Entry 5S51 (X-ray diffraction, 2.40 A resolution); this record covers chains C and D of the 6 polymer chains in the assembly.

== Chain C ==
Name: Tubulin alpha-1B chain
Source organism: Bos taurus
UniProtKB: P81947 (TBA1B_BOVIN); numbering as in UniProt (aligned over 1-451)
Sequence (451 residues; row label = number of the first residue in the row):
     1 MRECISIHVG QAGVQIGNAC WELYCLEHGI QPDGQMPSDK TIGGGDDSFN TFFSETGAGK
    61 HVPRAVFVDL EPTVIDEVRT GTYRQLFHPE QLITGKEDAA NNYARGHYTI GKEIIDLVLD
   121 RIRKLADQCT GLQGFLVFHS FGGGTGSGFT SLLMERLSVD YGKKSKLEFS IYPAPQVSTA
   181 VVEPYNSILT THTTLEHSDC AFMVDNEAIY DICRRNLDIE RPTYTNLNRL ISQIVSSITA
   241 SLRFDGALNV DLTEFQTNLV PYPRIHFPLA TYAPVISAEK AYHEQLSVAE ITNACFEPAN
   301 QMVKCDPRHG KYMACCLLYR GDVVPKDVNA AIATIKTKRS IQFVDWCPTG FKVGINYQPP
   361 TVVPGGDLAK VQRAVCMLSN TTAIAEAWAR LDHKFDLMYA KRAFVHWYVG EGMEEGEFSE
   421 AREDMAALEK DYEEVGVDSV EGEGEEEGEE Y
Unresolved in the structure: 441-451
Bound ions: Ca2+ site 1: Asp-39, Thr-41, Gly-44, Glu-55; Ca2+ site 2: Glu-284 (shared with 1 residue of chain B)
Small-molecule neighbours: GTP: Gly-10, Gln-11, Ala-12, Gln-15, Ile-16, Asp-69, Glu-71, Asp-98, Ala-99, Ala-100, Asn-101, Ser-140, Gly-142, Gly-143, Gly-144, Thr-145, Gly-146, Ile-171, Pro-173, Val-177, Ser-178, Thr-179, Glu-183, Asn-206, Tyr-224, Leu-227, Asn-228, Ile-231

== Chain D ==
Name: Tubulin beta-2B chain
Source organism: Bos taurus
UniProtKB: Q6B856 (TBB2B_BOVIN); the author numbering skips numbers that UniProt does not, so the offset changes along the chain: 1-42 = UniProt 1-42; 45-360 = UniProt 43-358; 369-455 = UniProt 359-445
Sequence (445 residues; each row starts with the number of its first residue; note: 10 numbers in that range are skipped by the numbering (no residue carries them; nothing is unmodelled there)):
     1 MREIVHIQAG QCGNQIGAKF WEVISDEHGI DPTGSYHGDS DL
    45 QLERINVYYN EATGNKYVPR AILVDLEPGT MDSVRSGPFG QIFRPDNFVF GQSGAGNNWA
   105 KGHYTEGAEL VDSVLDVVRK ESESCDCLQG FQLTHSLGGG TGSGMGTLLI SKIREEYPDR
   165 IMNTFSVMPS PKVSDTVVEP YNATLSVHQL VENTDETYCI DNEALYDICF RTLKLTTPTY
   225 GDLNHLVSAT MSGVTTCLRF PGQLNADLRK LAVNMVPFPR LHFFMPGFAP LTSRGSQQYR
   285 ALTVPELTQQ MFDSKNMMAA CDPRHGRYLT VAAIFRGRMS MKEVDEQMLN VQNKNSSYFV
   345 EWIPNNVKTA VCDIPP
   369 RGLKMSATFI GNSTAIQELF KRISEQFTAM FRRKAFLHWY TGEGMDEMEF TEAESNMNDL
   429 VSEYQQYQDA TADEQGEFEE EEGEDEA
Unresolved in the structure: 442-455
UniProt features mapped onto this chain:
  - motif: Met-1 to Ile-4 (MREI motif)
  - binding site (GTP): Gln-11, Glu-71, Ser-140, Gly-144, Thr-145, Gly-146, Asn-206, Asn-228
  - binding site (Mg(2+)): Glu-71
  - modified residue: Ser-40 (Phosphoserine), Thr-57 (Phosphothreonine), Lys-60 (N6-acetyllysine), Ser-174 (Phosphoserine), Thr-287 (Phosphothreonine), Thr-292 (Phosphothreonine), Arg-320 (Omega-N-methylarginine), Glu-448 (5-glutamyl polyglutamate)
  - cross-link (Glycyl lysine isopeptide (Lys-Gly)): Lys-60 (interchain with G-Cter in ubiquitin), Lys-326 (interchain with G-Cter in ubiquitin)
Bound ions: Mg2+: Gln-11 (together with GDP)
Small-molecule neighbours: GDP (guanosine-5'-diphosphate): Gly-10, Gln-11, Cys-12, Gln-15, Ile-16, Ala-99, Asn-101, Ser-140, Gly-142, Gly-143, Gly-144, Thr-145, Gly-146, Val-171, Pro-173, Val-177, Ser-178, Glu-183, Asn-206, Leu-209, Tyr-224, Leu-227, Asn-228

== Interface between chain C and chain D ==
Contacting residue pairs - 53 pairs, chain C then chain D:
  Gln-11(C) / Gln-247(D)  hydrogen bond
  Lys-96(C) / Arg-2(D)
  Lys-96(C) / Asp-130(D)  salt bridge
  Glu-97(C) / Arg-2(D)  salt bridge
  Glu-97(C) / Cys-131(D)
  Glu-97(C) / Arg-164(D)  salt bridge
  Glu-97(C) / Arg-253(D)  salt bridge
  Asp-98(C) / Asp-251(D)
  Asp-98(C) / Lys-254(D)  salt bridge
  Ala-100(C) / Arg-253(D)
  Ala-100(C) / Lys-254(D)
  Ala-100(C) / Val-257(D)
  Asn-101(C) / Lys-254(D)
  Arg-105(C) / Arg-253(D)
  Pro-175(C) / Asn-349(D)
  Ser-178(C) / Lys-352(D)  hydrogen bond
  Thr-179(C) / Gln-247(D)
  Thr-179(C) / Leu-248(D)
  Thr-179(C) / Asn-258(D)  hydrogen bond (backbone-side chain)
  Ala-180(C) / Asn-258(D)
  Val-181(C) / Asn-258(D)  hydrogen bond (backbone-side chain)
  Val-181(C) / Ile-347(D)  hydrophobic
  Val-181(C) / Pro-348(D)
  Val-181(C) / Asn-349(D)
  Glu-220(C) / Lys-326(D)
  Arg-221(C) / Met-325(D)
  Arg-221(C) / Asp-329(D)  salt bridge
  Tyr-224(C) / Gln-247(D)
  Lys-394(C) / Asn-349(D)  hydrogen bond
  Leu-397(C) / Trp-346(D)
  Leu-397(C) / Pro-348(D)  hydrophobic
  Leu-397(C) / Ala-440(D)  hydrophobic
  Met-398(C) / Trp-346(D)  hydrogen bond (backbone-backbone)
  Met-398(C) / Pro-348(D)
  Lys-401(C) / Phe-262(D)
  Lys-401(C) / Trp-346(D)
  Lys-401(C) / Ala-438(D)
  Lys-401(C) / Thr-439(D)  hydrogen bond (side chain-backbone)
  Arg-402(C) / Phe-262(D)
  Ala-403(C) / Pro-261(D)
  Ala-403(C) / Phe-262(D)  hydrophobic
  Phe-404(C) / Val-257(D)
  Phe-404(C) / Asn-258(D)
  Phe-404(C) / Val-260(D)
  Phe-404(C) / Pro-261(D)  hydrogen bond (backbone-backbone)
  Phe-404(C) / Thr-314(D)
  His-406(C) / Val-260(D)  hydrogen bond (side chain-backbone)
  His-406(C) / Pro-261(D)
  His-406(C) / Phe-262(D)
  His-406(C) / Pro-263(D)
  Trp-407(C) / Ala-256(D)  hydrophobic
  Trp-407(C) / Val-257(D)  hydrophobic
  Trp-407(C) / Val-260(D)  hydrogen bond (side chain-backbone)
Other interface residues (no listed pair), chain C (26 interface residues in all): Val-182, Tyr-210
Other interface residues (no listed pair), chain D (30 interface residues in all): Glu-345, Asn-350

== In short ==
26 residues of chain C and 30 residues of chain D are in contact; the contacts include 10 hydrogen bonds and 6
salt bridges. Among the polar pairs are Lys-96(C)/Asp-130(D), Glu-97(C)/Arg-2(D) and Glu-97(C)/Arg-164(D).
Bound to chain C: GTP. Ligands of chain D: GDP.
Chain C is Tubulin alpha-1B chain and chain D is Tubulin beta-2B chain, both from Bos taurus; the structure,
Tubulin-Z1251207602-complex, was determined by X-ray diffraction, deposited together with 5S4L, 5S4M, 5S4N,
5S4O, 5S4P, 5S4Q and 52 further entries.
